PDB entry 1PAU | X-ray diffraction, 2.50 A resolution | chains A and B of the 3 polymer chains in the assembly

== Chain A ==
Protein: Apopain
Organism: Homo sapiens
Notes: EC 3.4.22.-
UniProtKB: P42574 (ICE3_HUMAN); the construct lacks a stretch of the UniProt sequence and is renumbered around it, so the offset changes along the chain: 145-156 = UniProt 29-40; 163-175 = UniProt 45-57; 176-222 = UniProt 61-107; 224-247 = UniProt 108-131; 1 more segments
Amino-acid sequence (147 residues; row label = number of the first residue in the row; note: 11 numbers in that range are skipped by the numbering (no residue carries them; nothing is unmodelled there); a row labelled like 175A-175C holds insertion residues (175A, then the next letters in order)):
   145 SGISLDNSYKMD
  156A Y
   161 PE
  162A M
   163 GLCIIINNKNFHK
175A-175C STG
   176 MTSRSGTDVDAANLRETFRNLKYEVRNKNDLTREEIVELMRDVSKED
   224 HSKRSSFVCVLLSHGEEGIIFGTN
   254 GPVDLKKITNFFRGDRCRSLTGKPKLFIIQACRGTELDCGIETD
Disordered / not traced: 145-149, 296-297
UniProt features mapped onto this chain:
  - active site: His237, Cys285
  - modified residue: Cys285 (S-nitrosocysteine)

== Chain B ==
Protein: Apopain
Organism: Homo sapiens
Notes: EC 3.4.22.-
UniProtKB: P42574 (ICE3_HUMAN); the construct has insertions or renumbered stretches relative to UniProt, so the offset changes along the chain: 310-379 = UniProt 176-245; 382-390 = UniProt 258-266; 392-402 = UniProt 267-277
Amino-acid sequence (102 residues; numbered 310 to 402 plus 10 insertion-coded residues; 1 number in that range is skipped by the numbering (no residue carries it; nothing is unmodelled there); the number before each row is that of its first residue; a row labelled like 381A-381I holds insertion residues (381A, then the next letters in order)):
   310 SGVDDDMACHKIPVEADFLYAYSTAPGYYSWRNSKDGSWFIQSLCAMLKQ
   360 YADKLEFMHILTRVNRKVAT
  379A E
   380 FE
381A-381I SFSFDATFH
   382 AKKQIPCIV
   392 SMLTKELYFYH
Disordered / not traced: 310-319, 402
UniProt features mapped onto this chain:
  - modified residue: Arg341 (Microbial infection: ADP-riboxanated arginine)

== Chain A / chain B interface ==
Contacting residue pairs - 98 pairs, chain A then chain B:
  Asp150(A) - Lys396(B)  salt bridge
  Asn151(A) - Lys396(B)
  Asn151(A) - Glu397(B)  hydrogen bond (backbone-backbone)
  Ser152(A) - Lys396(B)
  Ser152(A) - Glu397(B)
  Ser152(A) - Tyr399(B)
  Tyr153(A) - Asp326(B)  hydrogen bond
  Tyr153(A) - Leu394(B)
  Tyr153(A) - Thr395(B)  hydrogen bond (side chain-backbone)
  Tyr153(A) - Lys396(B)
  Tyr153(A) - Glu397(B)  hydrogen bond (backbone-backbone)
  Met155(A) - Leu398(B)  hydrophobic
  Met155(A) - Tyr399(B)
  Ser178(A) - Arg341(B)
  Arg179(A) - Arg341(B)
  Ser180(A) - Arg341(B)  hydrogen bond (backbone-side chain)
  Ser180(A) - Asn342(B)
  Ser180(A) - Ser343(B)
  Gly181(A) - Asn342(B)
  Gly181(A) - Ser343(B)  hydrogen bond (backbone-backbone)
  Gly181(A) - Gly346(B)
  Val184(A) - Lys344(B)
  Val184(A) - Asp345(B)
  Asp185(A) - Gly346(B)
  Asp185(A) - Ser347(B)  hydrogen bond
  Asp185(A) - Ile350(B)
  Asn188(A) - Cys354(B)
  Asn188(A) - Lys358(B)  hydrogen bond
  Leu189(A) - Ile350(B)  hydrophobic
  Leu189(A) - Leu353(B)  hydrophobic
  Leu189(A) - Cys354(B)  hydrophobic
  Thr192(A) - Cys354(B)
  Thr192(A) - Leu357(B)
  Thr192(A) - Lys358(B)
  Leu196(A) - Ala361(B)  hydrophobic
  Tyr198(A) - Phe400(B)
  Leu235(A) - Ile350(B)  hydrophobic
  Glu240(A) - Pro335(B)
  Glu240(A) - Gly336(B)  hydrogen bond (side chain-backbone)
  Thr262(A) - Phe327(B)
  Thr262(A) - Tyr329(B)
  Arg266(A) - Val323(B)
  Arg266(A) - Glu324(B)
  Gly267(A) - Val323(B)
  Gly275(A) - Asp326(B)
  Lys276(A) - Asp326(B)
  Pro277(A) - Asp326(B)
  Pro277(A) - Leu394(B)  hydrophobic
  Lys278(A) - Ala325(B)
  Lys278(A) - Asp326(B)  hydrogen bond (backbone-backbone)
  Lys278(A) - Phe327(B)
  Lys278(A) - Leu328(B)  hydrogen bond (backbone-backbone)
  Leu279(A) - Leu328(B)
  Leu279(A) - Leu398(B)  hydrophobic
  Phe280(A) - Phe327(B)  hydrophobic
  Phe280(A) - Leu328(B)  hydrogen bond (backbone-backbone)
  Phe280(A) - Tyr329(B)
  Phe280(A) - Ala330(B)  hydrogen bond (backbone-backbone)
  Ile281(A) - Ala330(B)
  Ile281(A) - Phe349(B)  hydrophobic
  Ile281(A) - Leu353(B)  hydrophobic
  Ile282(A) - Ala330(B)  hydrogen bond (backbone-backbone)
  Ile282(A) - Tyr331(B)  hydrophobic
  Ile282(A) - Ser332(B)  hydrogen bond (backbone-backbone)
  Gln283(A) - Ser332(B)  hydrogen bond
  Gln283(A) - Ser339(B)  hydrogen bond
  Gln283(A) - Trp340(B)
  Gln283(A) - Ser347(B)
  Gln283(A) - Phe349(B)
  Gln283(A) - Ile350(B)
  Ala284(A) - Ser332(B)  hydrogen bond (backbone-side chain)
  Ala284(A) - Ser339(B)
  Cys285(A) - Tyr337(B)
  Cys285(A) - Tyr338(B)  hydrophobic
  Cys285(A) - Ser339(B)  hydrogen bond (side chain-backbone)
  Arg286(A) - Tyr331(B)
  Arg286(A) - Thr333(B)  hydrogen bond (side chain-backbone)
  Arg286(A) - Ala334(B)
  Arg286(A) - Pro335(B)
  Arg286(A) - Gly336(B)  hydrogen bond (backbone-backbone)
  Arg286(A) - Tyr337(B)  hydrogen bond (backbone-backbone)
  Arg286(A) - Cys388(B)
  Gly287(A) - Gly336(B)
  Gly287(A) - Tyr337(B)  hydrogen bond (backbone-backbone)
  Gly287(A) - Tyr338(B)
  Thr288(A) - Gly336(B)  hydrogen bond (backbone-backbone)
  Thr288(A) - Tyr338(B)
  Glu289(A) - Gly336(B)  hydrogen bond (backbone-backbone)
  Glu289(A) - Tyr337(B)
  Glu289(A) - Tyr338(B)  hydrogen bond (backbone-backbone)
  Leu290(A) - Tyr337(B)
  Leu290(A) - Tyr338(B)  hydrophobic
  Leu290(A) - Trp340(B)  hydrophobic
  Leu290(A) - Thr381G(B)
  Asp291(A) - Tyr337(B)
  Asp291(A) - Lys383(B)
  Asp291(A) - Lys384(B)  hydrogen bond (backbone-backbone)
  Cys292(A) - Lys383(B)  hydrogen bond
Other interface residues (no listed pair), chain A (45 interface residues in all): Phe193, Leu258, Phe265, Asp268, Thr274, Gly293
Other interface residues (no listed pair), chain B (48 interface residues in all): Ile321, Gln351, Phe366, Phe381H, Ala382

== Summary ==
45 residues of chain A and 48 residues of chain B are in contact, with 28 hydrogen bonds and 1 salt bridge.
Polar pairs include Asp150(A)-Lys396(B), Tyr153(A)-Asp326(B) and Tyr153(A)-Thr395(B). Curated annotation
(UniProt) lists active-site residues His237(A) and Cys285(A) on chain A.
Here chain A is Apopain and chain B is Apopain, both from Homo sapiens. Entry 1PAU (Crystal structure of the
complex of apopain with the tetrapeptide aldehyde inhibitor AC-DEVD-CHO) was determined by X-ray diffraction.
